PDB entry 7B9V | electron microscopy, 2.80 A resolution | chains 2 and Y of the 50 polymer chains in the assembly

== Chain 2 ==
Molecule: U2 snRNA
Organism: Saccharomyces cerevisiae
Sequence (1175 nucleotides; numbered 1 to 1175; the number before each row is that of its first residue):
     1 ACGAAUCUCU UUGCCUUUUG GCUUAGAUCA AGUGUAGUAU CUGUUCUUUU CAGUGUAACA
    61 ACUGAAAUGA CCUCAAUGAG GCUCAUUACC UUUUAAUUUG UUACAAUACA CAUUUUUUGG
   121 CACCCAAAAU AAUAAAAUGG ACGGGAAGAG ACUUUUUAAG CAAGUUGUUU UCCGCUAAUG
   181 UCAGGUCUCA CUACUUUUUG CUGCUAUUUU UCUUCGCUCA UGGUUUCUUC AUAAGGCGUU
   241 UUUAUGAUGG UUUUUCGAAA UUGGUUUUUG AGACGACGGU UGCUCAAGGU UAUUGUUUUU
   301 GUUUUCUUCU GGUUGUUUUC UAUUUUCUUU UUUUUAGCUU UCUGUUUCUC CCUUAGUUUG
   361 GCUUUUUGCU UCAUACUCUU CCCUGUCUUU CCGAGCCGUU UAUGUCCAAC GCGGGAUUUG
   421 GUUUUUCUUU AUCGAUGGGA AGAAAUGGUG CUAUAGUAGG UUGGGAGAUA AUAUUUAUGG
   481 UAUGGGGUGC UAGUGCGGAU GGGGCGCUCU UAUUGUUGAU UUCUUCGCUC GUCUUCUUUU
   541 UCUGGUGGCG CUGCAAGAGG AAGUUUUUCG ACUUUGUUAU GAUUUUUGGU UUGCAAGGAA
   601 AGGUGUCUUA CGAUUCUUUU UUUGAUGUAA UAGGAUAAGC UUGCUUAUCC CCCAAGUAUC
   661 GGCCAAAGUU GUUGAUUUUC CUUUUGAAGU GUCCUCGGUU UGAGGGGGUG UAGGGUGGGG
   721 UUGGUCUACA AUAAGAGUGU UCCAUUGUUA ACGUGCUGGC GUCUUUUACU AUAUUUUUUU
   781 UCCCAGUUUA UUUUGUGCUU AUUUUCUCAU UGAGGAGAAG GAGCUCUUCU CGCAGGAUAU
   841 AAAUGGAGGU UUGCUAAAGG GGAGGAGAUG UGUUUGUGAG AAUACUGCUG AGAGAGUUCU
   901 GGAAGAGAAA AAAAGGAGGC AAUGGAAGGC GUUUGCUGGG AAAAGAGAAG AGCCAUGACU
   961 GCAUCUGUUG UUUCAAGGCC AGUUUUAUUA ACCGCCUAUG UCAUAGAGGC GUUUUUUUUG
  1021 GAGGGAUUUG AAGAAUGCCG GCGGCAUCAA GAAACGGACU UGAUGGUUGA CGCCUGUUUU
  1081 UAAAGUUAGA GACGUCGCGA CCCUCGCACU UGUGGAGUCG UUCUUGACUU UUACUUUGGU
  1141 CGCUUGAUGU UUCUCUCGUC UUCCCGUUCG CUCUU
Not modelled in the structure: 1-3, 48-53, 62-68, 85-97, 125-137, 159-1080, 1087-1088, 1110-1112, 1155-1159, 1171-1175

== Chain Y ==
Name: BJ4_G0027490.mRNA.1.CDS.1
Organism: Saccharomyces cerevisiae
UniProt: A0A6A5Q318 (A0A6A5Q318_YEASX); residues 1-111 here = UniProt positions 1-111
Sequence (111 residues; each row starts with the number of its first residue):
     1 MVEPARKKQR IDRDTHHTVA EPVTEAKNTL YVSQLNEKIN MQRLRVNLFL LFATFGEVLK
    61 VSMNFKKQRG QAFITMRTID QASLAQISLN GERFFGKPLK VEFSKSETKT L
Not modelled in the structure: 1-23

== Chain 2 / chain Y interface ==
Residue-residue contacts (40):
  G1097(2) - Asn40(Y)  hydrogen bond to the phosphate
  C1098(2) - Asn40(Y)  hydrogen bond to the phosphate
  C1098(2) - Arg43(Y)  salt bridge to the phosphate
  A1100(2) - Lys38(Y)  salt bridge to the phosphate
  C1101(2) - Lys38(Y)  salt bridge to the phosphate
  C1103(2) - Arg69(Y)  hydrogen bond to the base
  U1104(2) - Arg69(Y)  sugar contact
  G1106(2) - Tyr31(Y)  base contact
  G1106(2) - Ser33(Y)  base contact
  G1106(2) - Gln34(Y)  hydrogen bond to the base
  G1106(2) - Gln68(Y)  hydrogen bond to the sugar
  G1106(2) - Arg69(Y)  hydrogen bond to the base
  G1106(2) - Gly70(Y)  base contact
  G1106(2) - Gln71(Y)  sugar contact
  C1107(2) - Tyr31(Y)  base contact
  C1107(2) - Gln68(Y)  sugar contact
  C1107(2) - Gln71(Y)  sugar contact
  C1107(2) - Phe73(Y)  sugar contact
  C1107(2) - Phe103(Y)  hydrogen bond to the base
  C1107(2) - Ser104(Y)  hydrogen bond to the base
  C1107(2) - Lys105(Y)  hydrogen bond to the base
  A1108(2) - Asn64(Y)  hydrogen bond to the sugar
  A1108(2) - Gln68(Y)  sugar contact
  A1108(2) - Phe73(Y)  stacking on the base
  A1108(2) - Ser106(Y)  hydrogen bond to the base
  A1108(2) - Glu107(Y)  base contact
  A1108(2) - Thr108(Y)  hydrogen bond to the base
  C1109(2) - Asn64(Y)  sugar contact
  C1109(2) - Lys67(Y)  salt bridge to the phosphate
  C1109(2) - Glu107(Y)  base contact
  C1109(2) - Thr108(Y)  base contact
  C1109(2) - Lys109(Y)  hydrogen bond to the base
  C1109(2) - Thr110(Y)  hydrogen bond to the base
  G1114(2) - Lys109(Y)  salt bridge to the phosphate
  U1136(2) - Lys66(Y)  phosphate contact
  U1136(2) - Lys67(Y)  phosphate contact
  U1137(2) - Met41(Y)  phosphate contact
  U1137(2) - Phe65(Y)  hydrogen bond to the phosphate
  U1137(2) - Lys66(Y)  hydrogen bond to the sugar
  U1137(2) - Arg69(Y)  hydrogen bond to the base
Other interface residues (no listed pair), chain 2 (15 interface residues in all): G1099, U1135
Other interface residues (no listed pair), chain Y (28 interface residues in all): Thr29, Leu35, Glu37, Ser62

== Overview ==
15 residues of chain 2 face 28 of chain Y across their interface; the contacts include 17 hydrogen bonds, 5
salt bridges and 1 aromatic stacking contact. Polar contacts include C1103(2)-Arg69(Y), G1106(2)-Gln34(Y) and
G1106(2)-Arg69(Y).
Here chain 2 is U2 snRNA and chain Y is BJ4_G0027490.mRNA.1.CDS.1, both from Saccharomyces cerevisiae. Entry
7B9V (Yeast C complex spliceosome at 2.8 Angstrom resolution with Prp18/Slu7 bound) was determined by electron
microscopy.
